5W7G - chains C and q of the 44 polymer chains in the assembly; structure by electron microscopy, 4.50 A resolution (low resolution: residue-level contacts below are approximate; hydrogen-bond / salt-bridge calls are withheld).

Chain C:
Name: ORF140
From: Acidianus filamentous virus 1
Reference sequence: Q70LC6 (Y140_AFV1Y); residue numbers follow UniProt; this construct covers 1-140
Amino-acid sequence (140 residues; numbered 1 to 140; the number before each row is that of its first residue):
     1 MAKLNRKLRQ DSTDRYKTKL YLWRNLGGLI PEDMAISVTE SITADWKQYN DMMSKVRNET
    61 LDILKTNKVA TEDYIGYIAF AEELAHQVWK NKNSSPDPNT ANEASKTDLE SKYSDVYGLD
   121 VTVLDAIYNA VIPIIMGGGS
Not modelled in the structure: 1-5, 137-140

Chain q:
Molecule: 252-nt DNA strand
From: Acidianus filamentous virus 1
Sequence (252 nucleotides; row label = number of the first residue in the row):
     1 ATATATATAT ATATATATAT ATATATATAT ATATATATAT ATATATATAT ATATATATAT
    61 ATATATATAT ATATATATAT ATATATATAT ATATATATAT ATATATATAT ATATATATAT
   121 ATATATATAT ATATATATAT ATATATATAT ATATATATAT ATATATATAT ATATATATAT
   181 ATATATATAT ATATATATAT ATATATATAT ATATATATAT ATATATATAT ATATATATAT
   241 ATATATATAT AT

Interface between chain C and chain q:
Residue-residue contacts (25; chain C residue first):
  Arg15(C) - DT222(q)
  Arg15(C) - DA223(q)
  Tyr16(C) - DA233(q)
  Tyr16(C) - DT234(q)
  Trp23(C) - DA235(q)
  Trp23(C) - DT236(q)
  Arg24(C) - DT234(q)
  Arg24(C) - DA235(q)
  Ser41(C) - DT234(q)
  Ala44(C) - DA233(q)
  Asp45(C) - DT232(q)
  Asp45(C) - DA233(q)
  Gln48(C) - DT232(q)
  Gln48(C) - DA233(q)
  Tyr49(C) - DA231(q)
  Tyr49(C) - DT232(q)
  Ile75(C) - DT228(q)
  Ile75(C) - DA229(q)
  Ala79(C) - DT230(q)
  Glu82(C) - DA231(q)
  His86(C) - DA231(q)
  His86(C) - DT232(q)
  Tyr113(C) - DT230(q)
  Ile135(C) - DT232(q)
  Ile135(C) - DA233(q)
Other interface residues (no listed pair), chain C (18 interface residues in all): Leu20, Glu83, Met136

In short:
Chain C and chain q form an interface of 18 and 11 residues respectively.
Chain C is ORF140 and chain q is a 252-nt DNA strand, both from Acidianus filamentous virus 1; the structure,
An envelope of a filamentous hyperthermophilic virus carries lipids in a horseshoe conformation, was
determined by electron microscopy.
